Entry 7UI9 (electron microscopy, 3.30 A resolution); this record covers chains A and B of the 33 polymer chains in the assembly.

[Chain A]
Name: DNA-directed RNA polymerase II subunit RPB1
Source organism: Saccharomyces cerevisiae S288C
Notes: EC 2.7.7.6
UniProtKB: P04050 (RPB1_YEAST); residue numbers follow UniProt; this construct covers 1-1453
Chain sequence (1453 residues; numbered 1 to 1453; the number before each row is that of its first residue):
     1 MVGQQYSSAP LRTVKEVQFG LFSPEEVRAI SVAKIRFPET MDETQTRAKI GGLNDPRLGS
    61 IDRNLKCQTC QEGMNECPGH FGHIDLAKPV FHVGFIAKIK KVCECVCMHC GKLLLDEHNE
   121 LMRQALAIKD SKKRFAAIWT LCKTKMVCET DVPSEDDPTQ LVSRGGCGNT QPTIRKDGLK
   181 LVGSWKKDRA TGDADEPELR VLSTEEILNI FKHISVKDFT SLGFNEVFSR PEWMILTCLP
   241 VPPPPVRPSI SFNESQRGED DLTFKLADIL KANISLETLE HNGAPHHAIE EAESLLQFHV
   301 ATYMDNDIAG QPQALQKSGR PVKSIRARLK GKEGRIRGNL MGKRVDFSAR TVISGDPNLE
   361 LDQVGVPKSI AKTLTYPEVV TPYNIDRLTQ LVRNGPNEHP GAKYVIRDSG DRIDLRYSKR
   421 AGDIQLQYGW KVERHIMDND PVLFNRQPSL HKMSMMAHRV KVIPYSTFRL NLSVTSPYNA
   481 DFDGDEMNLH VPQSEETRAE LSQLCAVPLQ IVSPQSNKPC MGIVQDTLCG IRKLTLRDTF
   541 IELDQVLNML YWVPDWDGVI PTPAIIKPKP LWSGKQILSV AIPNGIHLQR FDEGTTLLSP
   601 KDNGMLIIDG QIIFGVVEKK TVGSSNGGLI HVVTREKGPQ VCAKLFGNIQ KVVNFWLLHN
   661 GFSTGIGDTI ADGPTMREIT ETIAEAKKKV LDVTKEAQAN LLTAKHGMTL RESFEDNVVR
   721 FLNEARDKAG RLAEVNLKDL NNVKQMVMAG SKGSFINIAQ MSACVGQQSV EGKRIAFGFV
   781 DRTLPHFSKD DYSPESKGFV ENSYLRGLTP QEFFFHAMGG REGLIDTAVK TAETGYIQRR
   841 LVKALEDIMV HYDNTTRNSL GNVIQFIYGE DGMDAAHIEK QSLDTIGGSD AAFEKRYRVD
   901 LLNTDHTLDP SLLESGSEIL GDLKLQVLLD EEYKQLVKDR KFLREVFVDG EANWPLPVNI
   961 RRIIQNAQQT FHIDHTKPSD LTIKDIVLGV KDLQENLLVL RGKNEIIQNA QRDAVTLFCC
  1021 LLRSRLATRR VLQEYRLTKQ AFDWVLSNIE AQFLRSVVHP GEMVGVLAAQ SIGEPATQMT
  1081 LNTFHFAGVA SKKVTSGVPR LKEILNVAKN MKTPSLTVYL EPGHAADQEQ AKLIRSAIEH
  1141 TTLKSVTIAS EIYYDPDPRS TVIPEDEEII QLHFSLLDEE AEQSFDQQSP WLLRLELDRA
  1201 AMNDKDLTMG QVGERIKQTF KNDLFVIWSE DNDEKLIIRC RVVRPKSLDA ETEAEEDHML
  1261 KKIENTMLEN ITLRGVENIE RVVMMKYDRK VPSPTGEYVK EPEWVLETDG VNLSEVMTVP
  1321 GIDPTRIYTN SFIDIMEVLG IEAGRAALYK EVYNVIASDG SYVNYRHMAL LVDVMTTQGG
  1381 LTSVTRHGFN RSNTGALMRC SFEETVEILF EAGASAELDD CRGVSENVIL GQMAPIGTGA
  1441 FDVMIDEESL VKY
Curated features (UniProtKB/Swiss-Prot):
  - region: Pro-248 to Asp-260 (Lid loop), Asn-306 to Lys-323 (Rudder loop), Pro-810 to Glu-822 (Bridging helix)
  - binding site (Zn(2+)): Cys-67, Cys-70, Cys-77, His-80, Cys-107, Cys-110, Cys-148, Cys-167
  - binding site (Mg(2+)): Asp-481, Asp-483, Asp-485
  - cross-link (Glycyl lysine isopeptide (Lys-Gly)): Lys-695 (interchain with G-Cter in ubiquitin), Lys-1246 (interchain with G-Cter in ubiquitin), Lys-1350 (interchain with G-Cter in ubiquitin)

[Chain B]
Name: DNA-directed RNA polymerase II subunit RPB2
Source organism: Saccharomyces cerevisiae S288C
Notes: EC 2.7.7.6
UniProtKB: P08518 (RPB2_YEAST); residues 1-1224 here = UniProt positions 1-1224
Chain sequence (1224 residues; numbered 1 to 1224; the number before each row is that of its first residue):
     1 MSDLANSEKY YDEDPYGFED ESAPITAEDS WAVISAFFRE KGLVSQQLDS FNQFVDYTLQ
    61 DIICEDSTLI LEQLAQHTTE SDNISRKYEI SFGKIYVTKP MVNESDGVTH ALYPQEARLR
   121 NLTYSSGLFV DVKKRTYEAI DVPGRELKYE LIAEESEDDS ESGKVFIGRL PIMLRSKNCY
   181 LSEATESDLY KLKECPFDMG GYFIINGSEK VLIAQERSAG NIVQVFKKAA PSPISHVAEI
   241 RSALEKGSRF ISTLQVKLYG REGSSARTIK ATLPYIKQDI PIVIIFRALG IIPDGEILEH
   301 ICYDVNDWQM LEMLKPCVED GFVIQDRETA LDFIGRRGTA LGIKKEKRIQ YAKDILQKEF
   361 LPHITQLEGF ESRKAFFLGY MINRLLLCAL DRKDQDDRDH FGKKRLDLAG PLLAQLFKTL
   421 FKKLTKDIFR YMQRTVEEAH DFNMKLAINA KTITSGLKYA LATGNWGEQK KAMSSRAGVS
   481 QVLNRYTYSS TLSHLRRTNT PIGRDGKLAK PRQLHNTHWG LVCPAETPEG QACGLVKNLS
   541 LMSCISVGTD PMPIITFLSE WGMEPLEDYV PHQSPDATRV FVNGVWHGVH RNPARLMETL
   601 RTLRRKGDIN PEVSMIRDIR EKELKIFTDA GRVYRPLFIV EDDESLGHKE LKVRKGHIAK
   661 LMATEYQDIE GGFEDVEEYT WSSLLNEGLV EYIDAEEEES ILIAMQPEDL EPAEANEEND
   721 LDVDPAKRIR VSHHATTFTH CEIHPSMILG VAASIIPFPD HNQSPRNTYQ SAMGKQAMGV
   781 FLTNYNVRMD TMANILYYPQ KPLGTTRAME YLKFRELPAG QNAIVAIACY SGYNQEDSMI
   841 MNQSSIDRGL FRSLFFRSYM DQEKKYGMSI TETFEKPQRT NTLRMKHGTY DKLDDDGLIA
   901 PGVRVSGEDV IIGKTTPISP DEEELGQRTA YHSKRDASTP LRSTENGIVD QVLVTTNQDG
   961 LKFVKVRVRT TKIPQIGDKF ASRHGQKGTI GITYRREDMP FTAEGIVPDL IINPHAIPSR
  1021 MTVAHLIECL LSKVAALSGN EGDASPFTDI TVEGISKLLR EHGYQSRGFE VMYNGHTGKK
  1081 LMAQIFFGPT YYQRLRHMVD DKIHARARGP MQVLTRQPVE GRSRDGGLRF GEMERDCMIA
  1141 HGAASFLKER LMEASDAFRV HICGICGLMT VIAKLNHNQF ECKGCDNKID IYQIHIPYAA
  1201 KLLFQELMAM NITPRLYTDR SRDF
Disordered / not traced: 1-20, 243-251, 669-677, 713-726

[Interface between chain A and chain B]
Contacting residue pairs (331; chain A residue first):
  Val-2(A) / Ala-1157(B)
  Val-2(A) / Phe-1158(B)
  Val-2(A) / Arg-1159(B)
  Val-2(A) / His-1195(B)
  Gln-5(A) / Leu-1175(B)
  Tyr-6(A) / Leu-1175(B)
  Ser-7(A) / Arg-1159(B)
  Ser-7(A) / His-1161(B)  hydrogen bond
  Ser-7(A) / Leu-1175(B)
  Ser-7(A) / Phe-1180(B)
  Ser-8(A) / Phe-1180(B)
  Ala-9(A) / His-1161(B)
  Ala-9(A) / Ile-1191(B)
  Ala-9(A) / Gln-1193(B)  hydrogen bond (backbone-side chain)
  Pro-10(A) / Ile-1191(B)
  Pro-10(A) / Tyr-1192(B)  hydrophobic
  Pro-10(A) / Gln-1193(B)  hydrogen bond (backbone-backbone)
  Leu-11(A) / Gln-1193(B)
  Leu-11(A) / His-1195(B)
  Arg-12(A) / Tyr-1192(B)  hydrogen bond
  Arg-12(A) / Gln-1193(B)  hydrogen bond (backbone-backbone)
  Arg-12(A) / Thr-1218(B)
  Arg-12(A) / Arg-1220(B)
  Thr-13(A) / Thr-1218(B)
  Thr-13(A) / Asp-1219(B)  hydrogen bond
  Val-14(A) / Leu-1216(B)  hydrophobic
  Val-14(A) / Tyr-1217(B)
  Lys-15(A) / Tyr-1217(B)  hydrogen bond (backbone-backbone)
  Lys-15(A) / Asp-1219(B)
  Glu-16(A) / Arg-1215(B)
  Glu-16(A) / Leu-1216(B)
  Glu-16(A) / Tyr-1217(B)  hydrogen bond (backbone-backbone)
  Glu-16(A) / Arg-1222(B)  salt bridge
  Val-17(A) / Arg-1215(B)
  Val-17(A) / Leu-1216(B)  hydrophobic
  Gln-18(A) / Thr-1213(B)
  Gln-18(A) / Arg-1215(B)  hydrogen bond (backbone-backbone)
  Phe-19(A) / Thr-1213(B)
  Gly-20(A) / Ile-1212(B)
  Gly-20(A) / Thr-1213(B)  hydrogen bond (backbone-side chain)
  Leu-21(A) / Asn-1211(B)
  Leu-21(A) / Thr-1213(B)
  Phe-22(A) / Met-1208(B)  hydrophobic
  Phe-22(A) / Asn-1211(B)  hydrogen bond (backbone-side chain)
  Phe-22(A) / Thr-1213(B)
  Ile-30(A) / Thr-1170(B)
  Thr-46(A) / Asp-921(B)
  Asp-62(A) / Leu-925(B)
  Asn-64(A) / Glu-924(B)
  Asn-64(A) / Leu-925(B)
  Asn-64(A) / Gln-927(B)  hydrogen bond
  Leu-65(A) / Leu-925(B)  hydrophobic
  Thr-69(A) / Ile-1172(B)
  Thr-69(A) / Lys-1174(B)
  Cys-70(A) / Ala-1173(B)
  Cys-70(A) / Lys-1174(B)
  Glu-72(A) / Leu-1175(B)  hydrogen bond (side chain-backbone)
  Met-74(A) / Arg-1116(B)  hydrogen bond (backbone-side chain)
  Glu-76(A) / Arg-1159(B)  salt bridge
  Glu-76(A) / Leu-1175(B)
  Pro-78(A) / Lys-1201(B)  hydrogen bond (backbone-side chain)
  His-80(A) / Ile-1172(B)
  Phe-81(A) / Gln-1205(B)
  Phe-81(A) / Met-1208(B)  hydrophobic
  His-92(A) / Met-1210(B)
  Leu-236(A) / Asn-1211(B)
  Pro-240(A) / Met-1208(B)
  Pro-243(A) / Gln-1205(B)
  Pro-245(A) / Leu-1114(B)
  Pro-245(A) / Lys-1201(B)
  Val-246(A) / Leu-1114(B)
  Val-246(A) / Gln-1205(B)
  Pro-248(A) / Leu-1114(B)
  Phe-252(A) / Arg-935(B)
  Asn-253(A) / Arg-935(B)
  Glu-254(A) / Ile-918(B)
  Glu-254(A) / Glu-922(B)
  Glu-254(A) / Glu-923(B)
  Glu-254(A) / Glu-924(B)
  Glu-254(A) / Arg-935(B)
  Ser-255(A) / Glu-922(B)  hydrogen bond
  Gln-256(A) / Tyr-866(B)
  Tyr-303(A) / Ala-1209(B)
  Met-304(A) / Met-1210(B)  hydrophobic
  Ile-325(A) / Met-1210(B)  hydrophobic
  Arg-328(A) / Glu-1206(B)  salt bridge
  Leu-329(A) / Glu-1206(B)
  Arg-335(A) / Leu-1114(B)
  Arg-335(A) / Glu-1206(B)
  Arg-337(A) / Arg-1129(B)  hydrogen bond (backbone-side chain)
  Arg-337(A) / Glu-1132(B)  salt bridge
  Gly-338(A) / Arg-1129(B)  hydrogen bond (backbone-side chain)
  Asn-339(A) / Thr-1115(B)
  Asn-339(A) / Gln-1117(B)  hydrogen bond
  Asn-339(A) / Ala-1199(B)
  Leu-340(A) / Ala-1199(B)  hydrophobic
  Leu-340(A) / Ala-1200(B)
  Met-341(A) / Glu-1132(B)
  Met-341(A) / Arg-1135(B)
  Gly-342(A) / Arg-1129(B)  hydrogen bond (backbone-side chain)
  Gly-342(A) / Phe-1130(B)
  Lys-343(A) / Gln-1117(B)
  Lys-343(A) / Leu-1128(B)
  Lys-343(A) / Arg-1129(B)
  Lys-343(A) / Phe-1130(B)  hydrogen bond (backbone-backbone)
  Lys-343(A) / Leu-1151(B)  hydrogen bond (side chain-backbone)
  Lys-343(A) / Ser-1155(B)
  Lys-343(A) / Asp-1156(B)  salt bridge
  Arg-344(A) / Pro-1118(B)
  Arg-344(A) / Val-1119(B)
  Arg-344(A) / Glu-1120(B)
  Arg-344(A) / Leu-1128(B)
  Arg-344(A) / Ser-1155(B)
  Val-345(A) / Gly-1127(B)
  Val-345(A) / Leu-1128(B)  hydrogen bond (backbone-backbone)
  Val-345(A) / Arg-1150(B)
  Val-345(A) / Ala-1154(B)
  Asp-346(A) / Arg-1106(B)  salt bridge
  Asp-346(A) / Ala-1107(B)
  Asp-346(A) / Arg-1108(B)
  Asp-346(A) / Arg-1150(B)  hydrogen bond (backbone-side chain)
  Asp-346(A) / Ala-1154(B)  hydrogen bond (backbone-backbone)
  Phe-347(A) / Arg-1106(B)  hydrogen bond (backbone-backbone)
  Phe-347(A) / Ala-1107(B)  hydrophobic
  Phe-347(A) / Arg-1150(B)  hydrogen bond (backbone-side chain)
  Ser-348(A) / Ala-1105(B)
  Ser-348(A) / Arg-1106(B)  hydrogen bond (backbone-backbone)
  Ser-348(A) / Leu-1128(B)
  Ala-349(A) / His-1104(B)
  Ala-349(A) / Leu-1128(B)
  Arg-350(A) / Lys-1102(B)
  Arg-350(A) / Ile-1103(B)
  Arg-350(A) / His-1104(B)  hydrogen bond (backbone-backbone)
  Arg-350(A) / Leu-1128(B)
  Val-352(A) / Val-1099(B)  hydrophobic
  Gly-355(A) / Tyr-833(B)
  Asp-356(A) / Tyr-833(B)  hydrogen bond
  Pro-357(A) / Ser-831(B)
  Pro-357(A) / Gly-832(B)
  Pro-357(A) / Tyr-833(B)
  Asn-358(A) / Tyr-833(B)  hydrogen bond
  Ile-370(A) / Ile-1103(B)  hydrophobic
  Thr-373(A) / Ala-1107(B)
  Leu-374(A) / Arg-1106(B)
  Arg-412(A) / Arg-1108(B)
  Glu-433(A) / Arg-1108(B)  salt bridge
  Leu-443(A) / Phe-1146(B)  hydrophobic
  Asn-445(A) / Glu-1134(B)
  Gln-447(A) / Arg-1129(B)
  Gln-447(A) / Glu-1134(B)
  Pro-448(A) / Met-1133(B)  hydrophobic
  Ser-449(A) / Met-1133(B)
  Ser-449(A) / Glu-1134(B)
  Ser-449(A) / Cys-1137(B)  hydrogen bond (backbone-side chain)
  His-451(A) / Cys-1137(B)  hydrogen bond (backbone-side chain)
  Lys-452(A) / His-1141(B)
  Met-455(A) / Glu-1134(B)
  Met-455(A) / Met-1138(B)  hydrophobic
  Met-455(A) / His-1141(B)
  Tyr-465(A) / Ile-976(B)  hydrophobic
  Ser-466(A) / Gln-975(B)
  Ser-466(A) / Val-1099(B)
  Thr-467(A) / Ile-976(B)
  Thr-467(A) / Gly-977(B)
  Arg-469(A) / Tyr-833(B)
  Arg-469(A) / Ile-976(B)
  Arg-469(A) / Gly-991(B)  hydrogen bond (side chain-backbone)
  Leu-472(A) / Gln-835(B)
  Leu-472(A) / Glu-836(B)
  Thr-475(A) / Glu-836(B)  hydrogen bond
  Asp-481(A) / Asp-837(B)
  Phe-482(A) / Gln-835(B)
  Phe-482(A) / Glu-836(B)  hydrogen bond (backbone-backbone)
  Phe-482(A) / Asp-837(B)
  Phe-482(A) / Ser-838(B)
  Phe-482(A) / Thr-989(B)  hydrogen bond (backbone-side chain)
  Asp-483(A) / Asp-837(B)
  Asp-483(A) / Lys-979(B)
  Asp-483(A) / Lys-987(B)  salt bridge
  Asp-483(A) / Thr-989(B)
  Gly-484(A) / Thr-989(B)
  Glu-486(A) / Lys-1102(B)
  His-490(A) / Arg-1150(B)
  Val-491(A) / Arg-1150(B)  hydrogen bond (backbone-side chain)
  Pro-492(A) / Glu-1149(B)
  Gln-493(A) / Glu-1149(B)  hydrogen bond (backbone-side chain)
  Thr-497(A) / Phe-1146(B)
  Thr-497(A) / Glu-1149(B)  hydrogen bond
  Glu-500(A) / Ala-1143(B)
  Glu-500(A) / Ser-1145(B)
  Glu-500(A) / Phe-1146(B)  hydrogen bond (side chain-backbone)
  Leu-501(A) / Phe-1146(B)  hydrophobic
  Leu-504(A) / Gly-1142(B)
  Cys-505(A) / His-1141(B)
  Gln-510(A) / His-1141(B)
  Gln-525(A) / Glu-836(B)
  Gln-525(A) / Asn-1013(B)
  Gln-525(A) / His-1015(B)  hydrogen bond (backbone-side chain)
  Asp-526(A) / Cys-829(B)  hydrogen bond
  Asp-526(A) / Gln-835(B)
  Asp-526(A) / Asn-1013(B)
  Asp-526(A) / His-1015(B)
  Cys-529(A) / His-1015(B)
  Gln-545(A) / Lys-1079(B)
  Leu-657(A) / Cys-829(B)  hydrophobic
  Leu-658(A) / Ser-831(B)
  Leu-658(A) / Asn-1074(B)  hydrogen bond (backbone-side chain)
  Leu-658(A) / Leu-1081(B)
  His-659(A) / Asn-1074(B)  hydrogen bond
  His-659(A) / Leu-1081(B)
  Asn-660(A) / Leu-1081(B)
  Asn-660(A) / Met-1082(B)  hydrogen bond (backbone-backbone)
  Asn-660(A) / Ala-1083(B)  hydrogen bond (backbone-backbone)
  Gly-661(A) / Ala-1083(B)
  Phe-662(A) / Ala-828(B)
  Phe-662(A) / Cys-829(B)  hydrogen bond (backbone-backbone)
  Phe-662(A) / Ile-1085(B)
  Ser-663(A) / Ile-827(B)  hydrogen bond (side chain-backbone)
  Ser-663(A) / Pro-1014(B)
  Ser-663(A) / Gln-1084(B)
  Ser-663(A) / Ile-1085(B)
  Ser-663(A) / Phe-1086(B)  hydrogen bond (side chain-backbone)
  Thr-664(A) / Pro-1014(B)
  Thr-664(A) / Phe-1086(B)
  Gly-665(A) / Phe-1086(B)
  Ile-666(A) / Ile-1027(B)  hydrophobic
  Ile-666(A) / Val-1052(B)  hydrophobic
  Ile-670(A) / Arg-1067(B)
  Asn-742(A) / Phe-1069(B)
  Met-746(A) / Pro-1014(B)
  Met-746(A) / His-1015(B)
  Met-746(A) / Pro-1018(B)  hydrophobic
  Ser-751(A) / His-1015(B)  hydrogen bond
  Lys-752(A) / His-1015(B)
  Lys-752(A) / Pro-1018(B)
  Lys-752(A) / Ser-1019(B)
  Gly-753(A) / Ser-1019(B)
  Asn-757(A) / Pro-1018(B)
  Asn-757(A) / Ser-1019(B)
  Asn-757(A) / Met-1021(B)
  Gln-760(A) / Met-1021(B)
  Glu-771(A) / Lys-510(B)
  Glu-771(A) / Gln-513(B)  hydrogen bond
  Ala-776(A) / Asn-516(B)
  Gly-778(A) / Asn-516(B)
  Phe-779(A) / Asn-516(B)
  Phe-779(A) / Thr-517(B)
  Phe-779(A) / Glu-699(B)
  Val-780(A) / Glu-699(B)  hydrogen bond (backbone-side chain)
  Arg-782(A) / Glu-698(B)  hydrogen bond (side chain-backbone)
  Arg-782(A) / Glu-699(B)  hydrogen bond (side chain-backbone)
  Arg-782(A) / Ser-700(B)
  Arg-782(A) / Ile-701(B)  hydrogen bond (side chain-backbone)
  Arg-782(A) / Leu-702(B)
  Thr-783(A) / Asn-516(B)  hydrogen bond (backbone-side chain)
  Pro-785(A) / Ile-701(B)
  Pro-785(A) / Leu-702(B)
  Pro-785(A) / Ile-703(B)  hydrophobic
  His-786(A) / Trp-519(B)
  His-786(A) / Ile-703(B)
  His-786(A) / Met-705(B)
  His-786(A) / Glu-742(B)  salt bridge
  Phe-787(A) / Leu-702(B)
  Phe-787(A) / His-733(B)
  Glu-801(A) / Ile-729(B)
  Asn-802(A) / Arg-728(B)
  Asn-802(A) / Ile-729(B)  hydrogen bond (side chain-backbone)
  Tyr-804(A) / His-761(B)
  Tyr-804(A) / Met-1021(B)  hydrophobic
  Leu-805(A) / His-761(B)
  Leu-805(A) / Val-1052(B)  hydrophobic
  Arg-806(A) / Lys-727(B)  hydrogen bond (side chain-backbone)
  Arg-806(A) / Arg-728(B)
  Arg-806(A) / His-761(B)
  Gly-807(A) / Arg-728(B)
  Leu-808(A) / Arg-728(B)  hydrogen bond (backbone-side chain)
  Leu-808(A) / Asp-760(B)
  Leu-808(A) / Phe-1047(B)
  Thr-809(A) / Arg-730(B)
  Pro-810(A) / Trp-519(B)  hydrophobic
  Pro-810(A) / Met-705(B)  hydrophobic
  Pro-810(A) / Arg-730(B)
  Pro-810(A) / Pro-745(B)  hydrophobic
  Pro-810(A) / Phe-1047(B)  hydrophobic
  Gln-811(A) / Met-705(B)  hydrogen bond
  Gln-811(A) / Arg-730(B)  hydrogen bond
  Phe-813(A) / Phe-1047(B)  hydrophobic
  Phe-814(A) / Leu-514(B)  hydrophobic
  Phe-814(A) / Trp-519(B)  hydrophobic
  His-816(A) / Ser-764(B)  hydrogen bond (backbone-side chain)
  Met-818(A) / Leu-514(B)  hydrophobic
  Gly-820(A) / Ser-764(B)
  Arg-821(A) / Arg-512(B)  hydrogen bond (side chain-backbone)
  Arg-821(A) / Leu-514(B)
  Arg-821(A) / Pro-524(B)
  Arg-821(A) / Gly-534(B)
  Glu-822(A) / Gln-513(B)  hydrogen bond
  Leu-824(A) / Thr-768(B)
  Ile-825(A) / Arg-512(B)
  Ile-825(A) / Gln-513(B)
  Ala-828(A) / Gly-530(B)
  Ala-828(A) / Gln-531(B)
  Glu-833(A) / Lys-507(B)  salt bridge
  Arg-839(A) / Glu-1132(B)  salt bridge
  Lys-843(A) / Arg-1135(B)
  Glu-846(A) / Arg-1135(B)  salt bridge
  Met-1063(A) / Ile-1139(B)
  Val-1066(A) / Asp-1136(B)
  Gln-1070(A) / Cys-1137(B)
  Gln-1070(A) / Ala-1140(B)
  Asn-1265(A) / Ser-265(B)  hydrogen bond
  Leu-1409(A) / Leu-1207(B)  hydrophobic
  Phe-1410(A) / Met-1210(B)  hydrophobic
  Phe-1410(A) / Ile-1212(B)  hydrophobic
  Val-1424(A) / Ile-1139(B)  hydrophobic
  Val-1428(A) / Leu-1151(B)  hydrophobic
  Ile-1429(A) / Pro-1197(B)
  Ile-1429(A) / Ala-1200(B)
  Leu-1430(A) / His-1195(B)
  Leu-1430(A) / Pro-1197(B)
  Gly-1431(A) / Met-1152(B)
  Gly-1431(A) / Pro-1197(B)
  Gln-1432(A) / Lys-1148(B)
  Met-1433(A) / Ala-1144(B)  hydrophobic
  Ala-1434(A) / Ala-1144(B)
  Ile-1436(A) / Ile-1139(B)
  Ile-1436(A) / Gly-1142(B)
  Ile-1436(A) / Ala-1144(B)
  Gly-1437(A) / Gly-1142(B)
  Thr-1438(A) / Gly-1142(B)  hydrogen bond (backbone-backbone)
  Thr-1438(A) / Ala-1144(B)
Also at the interface, not in a pair above, chain A (208 interface residues in all): Met-1, Gly-3, Glu-26, Ala-29, Asn-75, Gly-79, Phe-228, Trp-233, Pro-242, Ile-336, Thr-351, Ser-354, Ser-369, Ala-480, Asn-488, Ser-494, Glu-496, Thr-527, Asn-654, Gly-667, Asp-668, Met-761, Ile-775, Leu-784, Ser-788, Glu-795, Ala-817, Val-829, Val-842, Glu-1264, Gly-1413, Gly-1439
Also at the interface, not in a pair above, chain B (190 interface residues in all): His-400, His-515, His-518, Thr-527, Cys-533, Val-731, Ala-735, Ile-748, Leu-749, Pro-759, Asn-762, Gln-763, Asn-767, Tyr-769, Tyr-830, Arg-928, Gly-988, Ile-990, Ile-1017, Val-1023, Leu-1026, His-1076, Thr-1077, Lys-1080, Asp-1100, Val-1113, Gly-1131, Leu-1147, Asn-1176, Lys-1183, Gly-1184, Ile-1194, Ile-1196, Tyr-1198, Leu-1202, Leu-1203, Phe-1204, Pro-1214

[Overview]
Chain A and chain B form an interface of 208 and 190 residues respectively; the contacts include 67 hydrogen
bonds and 12 salt bridges. Among the polar pairs are Glu-16(A)/Arg-1222(B), Glu-76(A)/Arg-1159(B) and
Arg-328(A)/Glu-1206(B). UniProt lists 8 Zn2+-binding residues and 3 Mg2+-binding residues on chain A.
Chain A is DNA-directed RNA polymerase II subunit RPB1 and chain B is DNA-directed RNA polymerase II subunit
RPB2, both from Saccharomyces cerevisiae S288C; the structure, Core Mediator-PICearly (Copy A), was determined
by electron microscopy together with 7UIC, 7UIF, 7UIG, 7UIK, 7UIL and 7UIO from the same study.
